Entry 6CIL (X-ray diffraction, 4.15 A resolution (low resolution: residue-level contacts below are approximate; hydrogen-bond / salt-bridge calls are withheld)); this record covers chains A and J of the 9 polymer chains in the assembly.

# Chain A
Protein: V(D)J recombination-activating protein 1
From: Mus musculus
Notes: EC 3.1.-.-, 2.3.2.27
UniProtKB: P15919 (RAG1_MOUSE); residues 384-1008 here = UniProt positions 384-1008
Sequence (625 residues; row label = number of the first residue in the row):
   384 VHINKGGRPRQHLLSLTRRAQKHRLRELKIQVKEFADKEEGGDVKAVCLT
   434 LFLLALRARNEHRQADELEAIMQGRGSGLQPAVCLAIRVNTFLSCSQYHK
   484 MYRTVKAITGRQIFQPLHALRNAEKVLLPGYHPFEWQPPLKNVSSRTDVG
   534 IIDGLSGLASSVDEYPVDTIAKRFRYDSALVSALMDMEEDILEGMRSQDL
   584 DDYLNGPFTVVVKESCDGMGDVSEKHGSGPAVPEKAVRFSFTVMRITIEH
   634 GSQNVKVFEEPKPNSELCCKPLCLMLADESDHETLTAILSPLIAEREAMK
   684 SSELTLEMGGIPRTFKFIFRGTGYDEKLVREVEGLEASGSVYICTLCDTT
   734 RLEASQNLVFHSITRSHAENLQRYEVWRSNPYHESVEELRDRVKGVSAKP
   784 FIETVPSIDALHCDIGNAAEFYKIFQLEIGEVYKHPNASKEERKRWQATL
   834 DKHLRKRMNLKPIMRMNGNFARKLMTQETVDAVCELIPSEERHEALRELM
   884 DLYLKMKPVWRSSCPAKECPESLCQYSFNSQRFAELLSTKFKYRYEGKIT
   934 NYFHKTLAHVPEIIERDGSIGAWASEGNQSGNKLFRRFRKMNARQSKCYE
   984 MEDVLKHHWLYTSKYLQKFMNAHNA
Not modelled in the structure: 384-407, 609-616, 955-961, 1008
Sequence notes: engineered mutation Gln962 (Glu in P15919)
Bound ions: Mn2+: Asp600, Asp708; Zn2+: Cys727, Cys730, His937, His942
UniProt features mapped onto this chain:
  - DNA-binding region: Gly389 to Gln456 (NBD)
  - binding site (a divalent metal cation): Asp600, Asp708
  - site: Trp893 (Essential for DNA hairpin formation, participates in base-stacking interactions near the cleavage site)
  - mutagenesis: Arg391 (R391A: Defects in converting nicked products to hairpins; R391L: Impairs DNA-binding and hairpin formation while maintaining some nicking activity), Arg393 (R393A: Impairs DNA-binding and hairpin formation while maintaining some nicking activity), Arg401 (R401A: Allows robust hairpin activity), Arg402 (R402A: Defects in converting nicked products to hairpins), Lys405 (K405A: Reduced hairpin activity), His406 (H406A: Allows robust hairpin activity), Arg407 (R407A: Impairs DNA-binding and reduces hairpin formation without affecting nicking activity), Asn443 (N443A: Impairs DNA-binding; when associated with A-445), His445 (H445A: Impairs DNA-binding; when associated with A-443), Asp546 (D546A: Loss of DNA-binding), Asp560 (D560A: Loss of DNA-binding), Glu597 (E597Q: Impaired cleavage), 19 further mutagenesis entries in UniProt
Reported in the primary citation:
  - catalytic residues: Asp600, Asp708 (citing earlier work)

# Chain J
Molecule: Intact 23RSS substrate forward strand
Sequence (55 nucleotides; row label = number of the first residue in the row):
     3 TCTGGCCTGTCTTACACAGTGATGCAAATCAAGTGTGAAGCCAGACAAAA
    53 ACCCG
Not modelled in the structure: 56-57

# Interface between chain A and chain J
Pairs across the interface (12; chain A residue first):
  Ser477(A) - DT22(J)
  Ser477(A) - DG23(J)
  Cys478(A) - DG23(J)
  Ser479(A) - DT22(J)
  Asn975(A) - DT22(J)
  Asn975(A) - DG23(J)
  Ala976(A) - DT22(J)
  Arg977(A) - DT22(J)
  Arg977(A) - DG23(J)
  Arg977(A) - DA24(J)
  Gln978(A) - DT22(J)
  Lys989(A) - DA24(J)
Interface residues without a listed pair, chain A (14 interface residues in all): Arg471, Leu476, Gln480, Met974, Asp986, His990
Interface residues without a listed pair, chain J (4 interface residues in all): DG21

# In short
14 residues of chain A and 4 residues of chain J are in contact. Asp600(A) and Asp708(A) form the Mn2+ site.
Cys727(A), Cys730(A), His937(A) and His942(A) form the Zn2+ site. UniProt lists a DNA-binding region, divalent
metal cation-binding residues Asp600(A) and Asp708(A) and 31 mutagenesis sites on chain A. The paper reports
catalytic residues Asp600(A) and Asp708(A).
Chain A is V(D)J recombination-activating protein 1 (Mus musculus) and chain J is Intact 23RSS substrate
forward strand; the structure, Pre-reaction complex, rag1(e962q)/2-intact/intact 12/23RSS complex in MN2+, was
determined by X-ray diffraction together with 5ZDZ, 5ZE0, 5ZE1, 5ZE2, 6CG0, 6CIJ, 6CIK and 6CIM from the same
study.
